Entry 9GE7 (electron microscopy, 3.66 A resolution); this record covers chains B and C of the 3 polymer chains in the assembly.

== Chain B (and C) ==
Molecule: Uncharacterized ABC transporter ATP-binding protein YbbA
Organism: Escherichia coli K-12
Notes: chain C of this document is another copy of the same molecule, construct and numbering; everything in this record applies to it too
UniProtKB: P0A9T8 (YBBA_ECOLI); residue numbers follow UniProt; this construct covers 1-228
Chain sequence (242 residues; each row starts with the number of its first residue; numbers below 1 keep their minus sign (Met-13 is residue -13)):
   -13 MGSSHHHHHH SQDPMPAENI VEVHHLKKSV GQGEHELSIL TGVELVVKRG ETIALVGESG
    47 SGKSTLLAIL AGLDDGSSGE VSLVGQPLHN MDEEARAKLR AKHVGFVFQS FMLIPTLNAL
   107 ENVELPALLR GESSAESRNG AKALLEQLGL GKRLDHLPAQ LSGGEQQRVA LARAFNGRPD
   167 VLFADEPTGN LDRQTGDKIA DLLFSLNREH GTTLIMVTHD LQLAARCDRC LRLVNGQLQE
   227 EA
Unresolved in the structure: -13 to 2
Differences from the reference sequence: initiating methionine (-13); expression tag (-12 to 0)
Ion coordination: Mg2+: Ser50, Gln95 (together with AMP-PNP)
Ligand contacts:
  - AMP-PNP (ANP; phosphoaminophosphonic acid-adenylate ester): Arg139, His142, Ala145, Gln146, Ser148, Gly149, Gly150, Glu151
  - AMP-PNP: Val16, Leu23, Ile25, Glu44, Ser45, Gly46, Ser47, Gly48, Lys49, Ser50, Thr51, Gln95, Asp171, His205
Swiss-Prot annotation at these positions:
  - binding site (ATP): Gly43 to Ser50
What the authors report for this chain:
  - conformationally variable residues (domain motion): Ser50, Ser148

== Chain B / chain C interface ==
Contacting residue pairs (11; chain B residue first):
  Leu23(B) - Arg139(C)
  Ser45(B) - Ser148(C)
  Ser45(B) - Gly150(C)
  Ser45(B) - Arg154(C)  hydrogen bond
  Arg139(B) - Leu23(C)
  Ser148(B) - Ser45(C)
  Gly150(B) - Ser45(C)
  Glu151(B) - Gly46(C)
  Arg154(B) - Ser45(C)  hydrogen bond
  Gly175(B) - Gly175(C)
  Asn176(B) - Asn176(C)
Also at the interface, not in a pair above, chain B (16 interface residues in all): His21, Gly46, Gln95, Gly149, Leu177, Asp178, His205
Also at the interface, not in a pair above, chain C (19 interface residues in all): Glu44, Gln95, Asp141, His142, Gly149, Glu151, Glu172, Leu177, Asp178, His205

== Overview ==
The interface between chain B and chain C involves 16 residues on one side and 19 on the other; the contacts
include 2 hydrogen bonds. Its one hydrogen-bonded contact is Ser45(B)-Arg154(C). Chain B binds AMP-PNP.
Curated annotation (UniProt) lists 8 ATP-binding residues on chain B. The paper reports conformational
variability at Ser50(B) and Ser148(B).
Chain B and chain C are both Uncharacterized ABC transporter ATP-binding protein YbbA (Escherichia coli K-12);
the structure, Structure of E. coli YbbAP with bound ATP analogue, was determined by electron microscopy
together with 9GE6 and 9GE8 from the same study.
